PDB entry 3NEM | X-ray diffraction, 1.89 A resolution | chains A and B

Chain A (and B):
Name: Aspartyl-tRNA synthetase
From: Thermococcus kodakarensis
Notes: EC 6.1.1.12; chain B of this document is another copy of the same molecule, construct and numbering; everything in this record applies to it too
UniProtKB: Q52428 (SYD_PYRKO); residues 1-438 here = UniProt positions 1-438
Chain sequence (438 residues; row label = number of the first residue in the row):
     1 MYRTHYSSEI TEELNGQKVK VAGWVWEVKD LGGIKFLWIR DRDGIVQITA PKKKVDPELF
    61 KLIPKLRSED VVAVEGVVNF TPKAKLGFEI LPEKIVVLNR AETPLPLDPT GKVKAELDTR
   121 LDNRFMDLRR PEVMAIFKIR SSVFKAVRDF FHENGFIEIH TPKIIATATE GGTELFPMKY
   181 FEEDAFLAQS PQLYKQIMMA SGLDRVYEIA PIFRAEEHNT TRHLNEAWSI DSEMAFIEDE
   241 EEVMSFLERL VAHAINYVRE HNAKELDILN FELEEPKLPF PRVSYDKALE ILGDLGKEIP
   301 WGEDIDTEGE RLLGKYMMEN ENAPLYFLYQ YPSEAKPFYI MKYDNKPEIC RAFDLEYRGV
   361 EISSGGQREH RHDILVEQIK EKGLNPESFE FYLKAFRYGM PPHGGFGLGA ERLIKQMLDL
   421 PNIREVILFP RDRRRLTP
Small-molecule neighbours: aspartyl-adenosine-5'-monophosphate (AMO): E170, S190, Q192, K195, I212, R214, E216, R222, H223, L224, A227, S229, D231, Y339, E361, I362, S363, S364, G365, R368, G405, F406, G407, L408, G409, R412, I423
UniProt features mapped onto this chain:
  - region: Q192 to K195 (Aspartate)
  - binding site (L-aspartate): E170, R214, S364, R368
  - binding site (ATP): R214 to E216, R222 to L224, E361, G409 to R412
  - binding site (Mg(2+)): E361, S364
  - site (Important for tRNA discrimination): W26, K85
  - mutagenesis: W26 (W26H: Gains the ability to form Asp-tRNA(Asn) in vitro. Only 2-fold decrease in catalytic efficiency for Asp-tRNA(Asp) synthesis), K85 (K85P: Gains the ability to form Asp-tRNA(Asn) in vitro, and is impaired in its ability to synthesize Asp-tRNA(Asp) due to a 8-fold decrease in affinity for tRNA(Asp))

Chain A / chain B interface:
Residue-residue contacts (212; chain A residue first):
  M1(A) with R205(B); A235(B); F236(B); I237(B), hydrophobic; E238(B), hydrogen bond (backbone-side chain); E242(B), hydrogen bond (backbone-side chain)
  Y2(A) with F236(B), hydrogen bond (backbone-backbone); I237(B); E238(B)
  R3(A) with D204(B), salt bridge; F236(B)
  Y6(A) with D204(B), hydrogen bond; R205(B)
  A22(A) with F236(B), hydrophobic
  W24(A) with M199(B); A200(B); G202(B); D204(B); G399(B), hydrogen bond (side chain-backbone); P401(B)
  R42(A) with G155(B), hydrogen bond (side chain-backbone); I157(B); G202(B); L203(B), hydrogen bond (side chain-backbone); R205(B)
  E69(A) with Y398(B); G399(B)
  V71(A) with F236(B), hydrophobic; G399(B); M400(B)
  L98(A) with F236(B), hydrophobic; H370(B); P402(B)
  N99(A) with F396(B); G399(B); M400(B)
  R100(A) with R397(B)
  A101(A) with R397(B); Y398(B); G399(B)
  E102(A) with R397(B), hydrogen bond (backbone-backbone); Y398(B)
  P104(A) with Y398(B)
  L105(A) with Y398(B), hydrophobic
  P106(A) with K394(B); Y398(B), hydrophobic
  N123(A) with K394(B), hydrogen bond
  F125(A) with I197(B); A200(B); S201(B); K394(B); A395(B), hydrophobic; Y398(B), hydrophobic
  L128(A) with M198(B), hydrophobic; S201(B); L203(B), hydrophobic
  R129(A) with A200(B), hydrogen bond (side chain-backbone); S201(B); Y398(B), hydrogen bond (side chain-backbone); G399(B), hydrogen bond (side chain-backbone)
  M134(A) with S201(B); G202(B); L203(B), hydrophobic
  R140(A) with H160(B), hydrogen bond
  S141(A) with I157(B); E158(B), hydrogen bond (side chain-backbone)
  F144(A) with E158(B); H160(B)
  K145(A) with H152(B)
  R148(A) with R148(B); E158(B), salt bridge
  H152(A) with K145(B); Y257(B)
  G155(A) with R42(B), hydrogen bond (backbone-side chain)
  I157(A) with R42(B); S141(B)
  E158(A) with S141(B), hydrogen bond (backbone-side chain); F144(B); R148(B), salt bridge
  H160(A) with R140(B), hydrogen bond; F144(B); W228(B)
  P162(A) with E226(B); F429(B), hydrophobic; R431(B)
  K163(A) with E226(B), hydrogen bond (backbone-side chain)
  I164(A) with L187(B), hydrophobic; F213(B), hydrophobic; R431(B), hydrogen bond (backbone-side chain); L436(B), hydrophobic
  A166(A) with L436(B), hydrophobic; T437(B)
  F176(A) with M178(B), hydrophobic; Y180(B), hydrophobic
  M178(A) with P177(B); M178(B), hydrophobic; L187(B), hydrophobic
  Y180(A) with F176(B), hydrophobic; N225(B), hydrogen bond; R431(B); D432(B), hydrogen bond (side chain-backbone); R435(B); L436(B), hydrophobic
  F181(A) with E216(B); E217(B); N225(B); R433(B)
  E182(A) with R433(B), salt bridge
  E183(A) with L436(B)
  D184(A) with L436(B)
  L187(A) with M178(B), hydrophobic; L187(B), hydrophobic
  Y194(A) with F429(B), hydrophobic; R431(B), hydrogen bond; P438(B), hydrogen bond (side chain-backbone)
  I197(A) with F125(B)
  M198(A) with L128(B), hydrophobic; L428(B), hydrophobic; F429(B), hydrophobic
  M199(A) with W24(B)
  A200(A) with F125(B); R129(B), hydrogen bond (backbone-side chain)
  S201(A) with F125(B); L128(B); R129(B); M134(B)
  G202(A) with W24(B); R42(B)
  L203(A) with R42(B), hydrogen bond (backbone-side chain); L128(B), hydrophobic; M134(B), hydrophobic
  D204(A) with R3(B), salt bridge; Y6(B), hydrogen bond; W24(B)
  R205(A) with Y6(B); R42(B)
  I209(A) with W228(B)
  A210(A) with W228(B), hydrophobic
  P211(A) with P211(B)
  F213(A) with K163(B); I164(B), hydrophobic
  A215(A) with F181(B)
  E216(A) with F181(B)
  E217(A) with F181(B)
  N225(A) with Y180(B), hydrogen bond; F181(B)
  E226(A) with P162(B); K163(B), hydrogen bond (side chain-backbone); I164(B), hydrogen bond (side chain-backbone)
  W228(A) with H160(B); I209(B); A210(B), hydrophobic
  A235(A) with M1(B)
  F236(A) with M1(B); Y2(B), hydrogen bond (backbone-backbone); R3(B); A22(B), hydrophobic; G23(B); W24(B), hydrophobic; V71(B), hydrophobic; L98(B), hydrophobic
  I237(A) with M1(B), hydrophobic; Y2(B)
  E238(A) with M1(B), hydrogen bond (side chain-backbone); Y2(B)
  E242(A) with M1(B), hydrogen bond (side chain-backbone)
  Y257(A) with H152(B)
  F391(A) with D122(B); T437(B); P438(B), hydrophobic
  K394(A) with P106(B); N123(B), hydrogen bond; F125(B)
  A395(A) with F125(B), hydrophobic
  R397(A) with A101(B); E102(B), salt bridge
  Y398(A) with E69(B); A101(B); E102(B); P104(B); L105(B), hydrophobic; P106(B), hydrophobic; F125(B), hydrophobic; R129(B), hydrogen bond (backbone-side chain)
  G399(A) with W24(B), hydrogen bond (backbone-side chain); E69(B); V71(B); N99(B); A101(B); R129(B), hydrogen bond (backbone-side chain)
  M400(A) with V71(B); N99(B), hydrogen bond (backbone-side chain)
  P401(A) with W24(B)
  L428(A) with M198(B), hydrophobic
  F429(A) with P162(B), hydrophobic; Y194(B), hydrophobic; M198(B), hydrophobic
  R431(A) with P162(B); I164(B), hydrogen bond (side chain-backbone); Y180(B); Y194(B)
  D432(A) with Y180(B), hydrogen bond (backbone-side chain)
  R433(A) with F181(B); E182(B), salt bridge
  R435(A) with Y180(B)
  L436(A) with I164(B), hydrophobic; A166(B), hydrophobic; Y180(B), hydrophobic; E183(B); D184(B)
  P438(A) with Y194(B); F391(B), hydrophobic
Interface residues without a listed pair, chain A (103 interface residues in all): G23, V72, M126, F137, K138, I159, T161, I165, P177, K179, A185, Y207, E208, H370, F396, P402, T437
Interface residues without a listed pair, chain B (103 interface residues in all): V72, R100, M126, F137, K138, I159, T161, I165, K179, A185, E208, A215

Summary:
The chain A/chain B interface involves 103 residues from each chain; the contacts include 39 hydrogen bonds
and 7 salt bridges. Polar contacts include R3(A)-D204(B), R148(A)-E158(B) and E182(A)-R433(B). Bound to chain
A: aspartyl-adenosine-5'-monophosphate.
Chain A and chain B are both Aspartyl-tRNA synthetase (Thermococcus kodakarensis); the structure,
Aspartyl-tRNA synthetase complexed with aspartyl adenylate, was determined by X-ray diffraction, deposited
together with 1B8A and 3NEN.
